Entry 7BY0 (electron microscopy, 4.50 A resolution (low resolution: residue-level contacts below are approximate; hydrogen-bond / salt-bridge calls are withheld)); this record covers chains F and I of the 12 polymer chains in the assembly.

# Chain F
Protein: Histone H4
Source organism: Homo sapiens
UniProt: P62805 (H4_HUMAN); residues 0-101 here correspond to UniProt positions 1-102 (UniProt number = residue number + 1)
Amino-acid sequence (102 residues; numbered 0 to 101; the number before each row is that of its first residue; numbering starts at 0):
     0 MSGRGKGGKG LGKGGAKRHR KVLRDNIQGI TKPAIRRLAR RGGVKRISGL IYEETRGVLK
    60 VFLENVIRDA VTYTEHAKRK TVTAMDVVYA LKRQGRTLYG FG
Disordered / not traced: 0-22, 101
Curated features (UniProtKB/Swiss-Prot):
  - DNA-binding region: Lys16 to Lys20
  - modified residue: Ser1 (N-acetylserine), Arg3 (Asymmetric dimethylarginine), Lys5 (N6-(2-hydroxyisobutyryl)lysine), Lys8 (N6-(2-hydroxyisobutyryl)lysine), Lys12 (N6-(2-hydroxyisobutyryl)lysine), Lys16 (N6-(2-hydroxyisobutyryl)lysine), Lys20 (N6,N6,N6-trimethyllysine), Lys31 (N6-(2-hydroxyisobutyryl)lysine), Lys44 (N6-(2-hydroxyisobutyryl)lysine), Ser47 (Phosphoserine), Tyr51 (Phosphotyrosine), Lys59 (N6-(2-hydroxyisobutyryl)lysine), Lys77 (N6-(2-hydroxyisobutyryl)lysine), Lys79 (N6-(2-hydroxyisobutyryl)lysine), Thr80 (Phosphothreonine), Tyr88 (Phosphotyrosine), Lys91 (N6-(2-hydroxyisobutyryl)lysine)
  - cross-link (Glycyl lysine isopeptide (Lys-Gly)): Lys12 (interchain with G-Cter in SUMO2), Lys20 (interchain with G-Cter in SUMO2), Lys31 (interchain with G-Cter in SUMO2), Lys59 (interchain with G-Cter in SUMO2), Lys79 (interchain with G-Cter in SUMO2), Lys91 (interchain with G-Cter in SUMO2)

# Chain I
Molecule: 145-nt DNA strand
Sequence (145 nucleotides; each row starts with the number of its first residue):
     1 ATCAGAATCC CGGTGCCGAG GCCGCTCAAT TGGTCGTAGA CAGCTCTAGC ACCGCTTAAA
    61 CGCACGTACG CGCTGTCCCC CGCGTTTTAA CCGCCAAGGG GATTACTCCC TAGTCTCCAG
   121 GCACGTGTCA GATATATACA TCGAT
Disordered / not traced: 1, 145

# Interface between chain F and chain I
Residue-residue contacts (11; chain F residue first):
  Arg35(F) with DC81(I)
  Arg39(F) with DC81(I)
  Arg45(F) with DC81(I)
  Ile46(F) with DC80(I); DC81(I)
  Ser47(F) with DC80(I)
  Gly48(F) with DC80(I)
  Arg78(F) with DG101(I); DA102(I)
  Lys79(F) with DG101(I)
  Thr80(F) with DG101(I)
Also at the interface, not in a pair above, chain F (10 interface residues in all): Lys44

# Summary
10 residues of chain F and 4 residues of chain I are in contact. Curated annotation (UniProt) lists a
DNA-binding region on chain F.
Here chain F is Histone H4 (Homo sapiens) and chain I is a 145-nt DNA strand. Entry 7BY0 (The cryo-EM
structure of CENP-A nucleosome in complex with the phosphorylated CENP-C) was determined by electron
microscopy (same publication as 7BXT).
